8BW1 - chains T and U of the 32 polymer chains in the assembly; structure by X-ray diffraction, 3.25 A resolution.

# Chain T
Molecule: Probable proteasome subunit alpha type-7
Source organism: Saccharomyces cerevisiae
UniProtKB: P21242 (PSA7_YEAST); residues -3 to 284 here correspond to UniProt positions 1-288 (UniProt number = residue number + 4)
Chain sequence (288 residues; each row starts with the number of its first residue; numbers below 1 keep their minus sign (Met-3 is residue -3)):
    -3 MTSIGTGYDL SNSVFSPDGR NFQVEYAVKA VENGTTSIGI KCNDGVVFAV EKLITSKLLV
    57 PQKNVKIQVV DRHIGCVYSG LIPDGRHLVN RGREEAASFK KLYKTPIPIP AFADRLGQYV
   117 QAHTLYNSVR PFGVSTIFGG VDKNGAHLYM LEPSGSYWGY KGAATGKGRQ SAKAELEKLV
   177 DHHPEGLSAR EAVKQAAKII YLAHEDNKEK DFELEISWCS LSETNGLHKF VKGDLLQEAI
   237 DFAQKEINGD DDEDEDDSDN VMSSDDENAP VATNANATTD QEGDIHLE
Disordered / not traced: -3 to 1, 245-284

# Chain U
Molecule: Proteasome subunit alpha type-1
Source organism: Saccharomyces cerevisiae
UniProtKB: P21243 (PSA1_YEAST); residues -8 to 243 here correspond to UniProt positions 1-252 (UniProt number = residue number + 9)
Chain sequence (252 residues; row label = number of the first residue in the row; numbers below 1 keep their minus sign (Met-8 is residue -8)):
    -8 MSGAAAASAA GYDRHITIFS PEGRLYQVEY AFKATNQTNI NSLAVRGKDC TVVISQKKVP
    52 DKLLDPTTVS YIFCISRTIG MVVNGPIPDA RNAALRAKAE AAEFRYKYGY DMPCDVLAKR
   112 MANLSQIYTQ RAYMRPLGVI LTFVSVDEEL GPSIYKTDPA GYYVGYKATA TGPKQQEITT
   172 NLENHFKKSK IDHINEESWE KVVEFAITHM IDALGTEFSK NDLEVGVATK DKFFTLSAEN
   232 IEERLVAIAE QD
Disordered / not traced: -8 to 1, 243

# Interface between chain T and chain U
Contacting residue pairs - 62 pairs, chain T then chain U:
  Thr2(T) - His6(U)
  Gly3(T) - His6(U)
  Tyr4(T) - Arg5(U)
  Tyr4(T) - His6(U)
  Tyr4(T) - Tyr21(U)
  Ser9(T) - Arg126(U)
  Val10(T) - His6(U)
  Val10(T) - Gln18(U)
  Phe11(T) - Gln18(U)  hydrogen bond (backbone-side chain)
  Phe11(T) - Tyr21(U)
  Phe11(T) - Ala22(U)  hydrophobic
  Phe11(T) - Ala25(U)  hydrophobic
  Phe11(T) - Arg126(U)
  Phe11(T) - Pro127(U)
  Phe11(T) - Gly129(U)
  Ser12(T) - Tyr21(U)
  Pro13(T) - Tyr21(U)  hydrophobic
  Pro13(T) - Lys24(U)  hydrogen bond (backbone-side chain)
  Asp14(T) - Lys24(U)
  Gly15(T) - Tyr21(U)
  Gly15(T) - Ala25(U)
  Lys37(T) - Asp56(U)  salt bridge
  Gln114(T) - Arg82(U)  hydrogen bond (side chain-backbone)
  Gln114(T) - Asn83(U)
  Gln114(T) - Leu86(U)
  Gln117(T) - Pro79(U)
  Gln117(T) - Asp80(U)
  Gln117(T) - Asn83(U)  hydrogen bond
  Gln117(T) - Arg126(U)
  Thr120(T) - Arg126(U)  hydrogen bond (backbone-side chain)
  Leu121(T) - Asn83(U)
  Leu121(T) - Tyr124(U)
  Leu121(T) - Arg126(U)
  Tyr122(T) - Tyr124(U)
  Tyr122(T) - Met125(U)  hydrophobic
  Ser150(T) - Pro79(U)
  Gly151(T) - Pro79(U)
  Ser152(T) - Ile78(U)
  Ser152(T) - Pro79(U)
  Tyr153(T) - Arg82(U)  hydrogen bond (backbone-side chain)
  Trp154(T) - Leu55(U)  hydrophobic
  Trp154(T) - Thr59(U)
  Trp154(T) - Val60(U)  hydrophobic
  Trp154(T) - Ser61(U)
  Trp154(T) - Tyr62(U)
  Trp154(T) - Ile78(U)  hydrophobic
  Trp154(T) - Arg82(U)
  Gly155(T) - Leu55(U)
  Gly155(T) - Asp56(U)  hydrogen bond (backbone-backbone)
  Gly155(T) - Thr59(U)  hydrogen bond (backbone-side chain)
  Tyr156(T) - Leu54(U)
  Tyr156(T) - Leu55(U)
  Tyr156(T) - Asp56(U)
  Lys157(T) - Lys53(U)
  Lys157(T) - Leu54(U)  hydrogen bond (backbone-backbone)
  Gly158(T) - Leu54(U)
  Lys169(T) - Leu54(U)
  Leu172(T) - Leu54(U)  hydrophobic
  Glu173(T) - Lys53(U)  salt bridge
  Glu173(T) - Leu54(U)
  Val176(T) - Leu54(U)  hydrophobic
  Asp177(T) - Lys53(U)  salt bridge
Interface residues without a listed pair, chain T (32 interface residues in all): Asp110, Tyr145
Interface residues without a listed pair, chain U (29 interface residues in all): Asp52, Pro57, Leu128

# Overview
32 residues of chain T and 29 residues of chain U are in contact; the contacts include 9 hydrogen bonds and 3
salt bridges. Polar contacts include Lys37(T)-Asp56(U), Glu173(T)-Lys53(U) and Asp177(T)-Lys53(U).
Here chain T is Probable proteasome subunit alpha type-7 and chain U is Proteasome subunit alpha type-1, both
from Saccharomyces cerevisiae. Entry 8BW1 (Yeast 20S proteasome in complex with an engineered fellutamide
derivative (C14QAL)) was determined by X-ray diffraction.
